Entry 8V3U (electron microscopy, 2.60 A resolution); this record covers chains A and C of the 4 polymer chains in the assembly.

[Chain A (and C)]
Molecule: Acyl-Coenzyme A dehydrogenase family, member 11
Organism: Mus musculus
Notes: chain C of this document is another copy of the same molecule, construct and numbering; everything in this record applies to it too
UniProtKB: A0A0R4J0I6 (A0A0R4J0I6_MOUSE); residue numbers follow UniProt; this construct covers 2-779
Sequence (778 residues; each row starts with the number of its first residue):
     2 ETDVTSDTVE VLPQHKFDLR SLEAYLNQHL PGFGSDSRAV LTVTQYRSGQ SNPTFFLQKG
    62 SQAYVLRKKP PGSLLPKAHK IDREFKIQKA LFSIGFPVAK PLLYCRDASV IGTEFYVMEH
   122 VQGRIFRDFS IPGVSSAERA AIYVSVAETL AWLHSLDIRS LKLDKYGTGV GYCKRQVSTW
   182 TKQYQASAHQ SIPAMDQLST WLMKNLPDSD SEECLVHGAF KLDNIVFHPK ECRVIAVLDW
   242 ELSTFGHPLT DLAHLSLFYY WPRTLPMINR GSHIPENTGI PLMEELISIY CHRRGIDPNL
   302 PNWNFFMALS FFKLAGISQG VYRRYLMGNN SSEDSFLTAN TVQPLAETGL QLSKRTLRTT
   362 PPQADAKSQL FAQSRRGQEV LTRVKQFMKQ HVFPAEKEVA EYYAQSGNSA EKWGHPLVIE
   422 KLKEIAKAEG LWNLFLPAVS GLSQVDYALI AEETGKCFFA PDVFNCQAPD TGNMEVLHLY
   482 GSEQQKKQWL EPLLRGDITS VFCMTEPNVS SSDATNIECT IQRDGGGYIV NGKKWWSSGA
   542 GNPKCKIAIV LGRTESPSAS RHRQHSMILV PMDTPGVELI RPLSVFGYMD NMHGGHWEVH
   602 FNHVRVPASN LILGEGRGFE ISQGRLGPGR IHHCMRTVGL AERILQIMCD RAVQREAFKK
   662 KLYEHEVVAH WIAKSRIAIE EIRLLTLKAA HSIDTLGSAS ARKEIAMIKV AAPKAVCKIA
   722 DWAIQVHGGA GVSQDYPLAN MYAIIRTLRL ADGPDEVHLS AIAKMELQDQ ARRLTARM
Not modelled in the structure: 2-374, 406-412, 776-779
Differences from the reference sequence: engineered mutation Ala-220 (Asp in A0A0R4J0I6)
Small-molecule neighbours:
  - FAD (flavin-adenine dinucleotide), molecule 1: Phe-503, Cys-504, Met-505, Thr-506, Val-510, Ser-511, Ser-512, Ser-513, Trp-536, Trp-537, Ser-539, Val-586, His-597, Thr-748, Leu-751, Ala-752, Asp-753, Gly-754, Pro-755, Glu-757, Val-758, Ser-761
  - FAD, molecule 2: Arg-656, Ala-658, Phe-659, Leu-663, His-666, Gln-726, Val-727, His-728, Gly-729, Gly-730, Val-733
Reported in the primary citation:
  - catalytic residues: Asp-753 (from molecular simulation)
  - mutagenesis - R637K: decreased catalytic activity
  - binding site for flavin-adenine dinucleotide: His-597

[How chain A and chain C interact]
Residue-residue contacts (6; chain A residue first):
  His-666(A) / Glu-667(C)
  Glu-667(A) / His-666(C)
  Glu-667(A) / Val-668(C)
  Val-668(A) / Glu-667(C)
  Val-668(A) / His-671(C)
  His-671(A) / Val-668(C)

[Summary]
The chain A/chain C interface involves 4 residues from each chain. Ligands of chain A: flavin-adenine
dinucleotide. From the paper: the catalytic residue Asp-753(A); R637K of chain A reduces catalytic activity.
Both chains are Acyl-Coenzyme A dehydrogenase family, member 11 (Mus musculus). Entry 8V3U (ACAD11 D220A with
4-hydroxyvaleryl-CoA) was determined by electron microscopy, deposited together with 8V3V.
